PDB entry 5B1M | X-ray diffraction, 2.34 A resolution | chains G and I of the 10 polymer chains in the assembly

# Chain G
Name: Histone H2A type 1
From: Mus musculus
Reference sequence: P22752 (H2A1_MOUSE); residues 0-129 here correspond to UniProt positions 1-130 (UniProt number = residue number + 1)
Amino-acid sequence (133 residues; numbered -3 to 129; the number before each row is that of its first residue; numbers below 1 keep their minus sign (Gly-3 is residue -3)):
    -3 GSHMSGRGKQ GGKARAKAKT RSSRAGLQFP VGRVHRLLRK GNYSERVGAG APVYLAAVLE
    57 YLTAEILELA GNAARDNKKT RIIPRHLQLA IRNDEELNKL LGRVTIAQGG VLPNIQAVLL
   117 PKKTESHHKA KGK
Disordered / not traced: -3 to 14, 119-129
Construct notes: expression tag (-3 to -1)

# Chain I
Molecule: 146-nt DNA strand
From: Homo sapiens
Sequence (146 nucleotides; numbered 1 to 146; the number before each row is that of its first residue):
     1 ATCAATATCC ACCTGCAGAT TCTACCAAAA GTGTATTTGG AAACTGCTCC ATCAAAAGGC
    61 ATGTTCAGCT GAATTCAGCT GAACATGCCT TTTGATGGAG CAGTTTCCAA ATACACTTTT
   121 GGTAGAATCT GCAGGTGGAT ATTGAT

# How chain G and chain I interact
Pairs across the interface (12; chain G residue first):
  Lys15(G) - DT119(I)  salt bridge to the phosphate
  Arg29(G) - DG121(I)  hydrogen bond to the phosphate
  Arg29(G) - DG122(I)  salt bridge to the phosphate
  Arg42(G) - DA111(I)  sugar contact
  Arg42(G) - DT112(I)  phosphate contact
  Val43(G) - DA111(I)  phosphate contact
  Val43(G) - DT112(I)  hydrogen bond to the phosphate
  Gly44(G) - DA111(I)  phosphate contact
  Ala45(G) - DA111(I)  hydrogen bond to the phosphate
  Thr76(G) - DT130(I)  sugar contact
  Thr76(G) - DG131(I)  hydrogen bond to the phosphate
  Arg77(G) - DG131(I)  salt bridge to the phosphate
Other interface residues (no listed pair), chain G (10 interface residues in all): Glu41, Lys75
Other interface residues (no listed pair), chain I (8 interface residues in all): DT118

# Summary
Chain G and chain I form an interface of 10 and 8 residues respectively, with 4 hydrogen bonds and 3 salt
bridges. Among the polar pairs are Arg29(G)-DG121(I), Val43(G)-DT112(I) and Ala45(G)-DA111(I).
Here chain G is Histone H2A type 1 (Mus musculus) and chain I is a 146-nt DNA strand (Homo sapiens). Entry
5B1M (The mouse nucleosome structure containing H3.1) was determined by X-ray diffraction together with 5B1L
from the same study.
